6NK6 - chains E and G of the 16 polymer chains in the assembly; structure by electron microscopy, 4.06 A resolution (low resolution: residue-level contacts below are approximate; hydrogen-bond / salt-bridge calls are withheld).

[Chain E (and G)]
Molecule: E2 glycoprotein
From: Chikungunya virus strain Senegal 37997
Notes: chain G of this document is another copy of the same molecule, construct and numbering; everything in this record applies to it too
UniProt: Q5XXP3 (POLS_CHIK3); residues 5-423 here correspond to UniProt positions 330-748 (UniProt number = residue number + 325)
Chain sequence (419 residues; numbered 5 to 423; the number before each row is that of its first residue):
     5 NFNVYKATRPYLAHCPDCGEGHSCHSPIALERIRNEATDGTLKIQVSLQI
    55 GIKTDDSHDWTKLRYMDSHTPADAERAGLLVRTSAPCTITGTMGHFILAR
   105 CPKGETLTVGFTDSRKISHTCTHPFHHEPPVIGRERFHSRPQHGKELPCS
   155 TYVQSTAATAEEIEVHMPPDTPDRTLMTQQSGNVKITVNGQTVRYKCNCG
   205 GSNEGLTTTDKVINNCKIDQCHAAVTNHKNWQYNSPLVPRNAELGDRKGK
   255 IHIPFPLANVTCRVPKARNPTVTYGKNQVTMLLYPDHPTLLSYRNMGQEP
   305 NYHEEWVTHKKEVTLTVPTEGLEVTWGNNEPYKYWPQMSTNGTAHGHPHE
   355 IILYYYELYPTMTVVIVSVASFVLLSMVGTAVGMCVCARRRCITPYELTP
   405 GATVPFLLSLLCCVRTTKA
Disulfides: Cys19-Cys125, Cys22-Cys28, Cys91-Cys105, Cys153-Cys266, Cys201-Cys225, Cys203-Cys220, Cys396-Cys417
Covalently attached groups: N-acetylglucosamine (NAG) linked to Asn263

[How chain E and chain G interact]
Contacting residue pairs (13; chain E residue first):
  Pro20(E) - Arg144(G)
  Pro20(E) - Pro145(G)
  Pro20(E) - Arg267(G)
  Glu24(E) - Arg104(G)
  Gly25(E) - Arg104(G)
  Gly25(E) - Arg144(G)
  His26(E) - Arg144(G)
  Arg86(E) - Pro90(G)
  Glu109(E) - His142(G)
  Pro128(E) - Arg144(G)
  His130(E) - His142(G)
  His130(E) - Asp290(G)
  His130(E) - His291(G)
Also at the interface, not in a pair above, chain E (12 interface residues in all): His18, Ser27, Thr126, Leu241
Also at the interface, not in a pair above, chain G (10 interface residues in all): Ser143, Gln146

[In short]
12 residues of chain E face 10 of chain G across their interface.
Both chains are E2 glycoprotein (Chikungunya virus strain Senegal 37997). Entry 6NK6 (Electron Cryo-Microscopy
Of Chikungunya VLP in complex with mouse Mxra8 receptor) was determined by electron microscopy together with
6NK3, 6NK5 and 6NK7 from the same study.
